6TW3 - chain A; structure by X-ray diffraction, 1.35 A resolution.

== Chain A ==
Name: DNA repair and recombination protein RadA
Source organism: Pyrococcus furiosus (strain ATCC 43587 / DSM 3638 / JCM 8422 / Vc1)
UniProtKB: O74036 (RADA_PYRFU); aligned to UniProt positions 108-349 over residues 108-349
Sequence (231 residues; each row starts with the number of its first residue; note: 12 numbers in that range are skipped by the numbering (no residue carries them; nothing is unmodelled there)):
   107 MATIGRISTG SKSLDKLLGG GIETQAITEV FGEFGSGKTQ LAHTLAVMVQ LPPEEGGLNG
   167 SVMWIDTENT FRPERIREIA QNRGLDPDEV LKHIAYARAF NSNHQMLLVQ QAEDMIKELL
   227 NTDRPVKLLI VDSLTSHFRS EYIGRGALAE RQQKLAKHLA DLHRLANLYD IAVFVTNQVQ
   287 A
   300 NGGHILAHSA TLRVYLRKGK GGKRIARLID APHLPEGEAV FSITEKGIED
Disordered / not traced: 107, 300-302
Sequence notes: initiating methionine (107); conflict Met-169 (Ile in O74036), Ala-201 (Tyr in O74036), Tyr-202 (Val in O74036), Met-221 (Lys in O74036), Asn-300 (Arg288 in O74036)
UniProt features mapped onto this chain:
  - binding site (ATP): Gly-138 to Thr-145

== Overview ==
UniProt lists 8 ATP-binding residues.
Chain A is DNA repair and recombination protein RadA (Pyrococcus furiosus (strain ATCC 43587 / DSM 3638 / JCM
8422 / Vc1)); the structure, HumRadA2 in complex with Naphthyl-HPA fragment-peptide chimera, was determined by
X-ray diffraction, deposited together with 6TV3, 6TW9 and 6XTW.
